PDB entry 6MRJ | X-ray diffraction, 2.80 A resolution | chains A and L of the 6 polymer chains in the assembly

Chain A:
Name: Nickel-responsive regulator
From: Helicobacter pylori (strain ATCC 700392 / 26695)
UniProt: O25896 (NIKR_HELPY); residues 1-148 here = UniProt positions 1-148
Chain sequence (148 residues; row label = number of the first residue in the row):
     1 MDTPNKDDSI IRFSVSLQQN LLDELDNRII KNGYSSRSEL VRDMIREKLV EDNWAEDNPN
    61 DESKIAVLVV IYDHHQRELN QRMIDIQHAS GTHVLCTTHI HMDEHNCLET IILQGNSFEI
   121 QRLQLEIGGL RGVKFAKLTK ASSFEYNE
Disordered / not traced: 1-7, 142-148
Bound ions: Ni2+ site 1: His-88 (shared with 3 residues of chain D); Ni2+ site 2: His-99, His-101, Cys-107 (shared with 1 residue of chain D); Mg2+: Leu-130, Val-133 (shared with 2 residues of chain B)
UniProt features mapped onto this chain:
  - binding site (Ni(2+)): His-88, His-99, His-101, Cys-107

Chain L:
Molecule: 36-nt DNA strand
Sequence (36 nucleotides; each row starts with the number of its first residue; numbering starts at 0):
     0 GTAATTATTA TTTAAAATGA ATTAGTGTTA TATCTG

Chain A / chain L interface:
Residue-residue contacts (10; chain A residue first):
  Arg-12(A) / DT27(L)  base contact
  Arg-12(A) / DT28(L)  base contact
  Arg-12(A) / DA29(L)  base contact
  Ser-14(A) / DT25(L)  base contact
  Ser-14(A) / DG26(L)  hydrogen bond to the base
  Ser-14(A) / DT27(L)  base contact
  Val-15(A) / DT25(L)  base contact
  Ser-16(A) / DA23(L)  sugar contact
  Ser-16(A) / DG24(L)  hydrogen bond to the phosphate
  Ser-16(A) / DT25(L)  base contact
Other interface residues (no listed pair), chain A (5 interface residues in all): Ser-35
Other interface residues (no listed pair), chain L (8 interface residues in all): DT34

In short:
Chain A and chain L form an interface of 5 and 8 residues respectively; the contacts include 2 hydrogen bonds.
Polar contacts include Ser-14(A)/DG26(L) and Ser-16(A)/DG24(L). His-99(A), His-101(A) and Cys-107(A) form the
Ni2+ site 2. Curated annotation (UniProt) lists 4 Ni2+-binding residues on chain A.
Chain A is Nickel-responsive regulator (Helicobacter pylori (strain ATCC 700392 / 26695)) and chain L is a
36-nt DNA strand; the structure, Crystal structure of H.pylori NikR in complex with DNA, was determined by
X-ray diffraction.
